PDB entry 4Y8T | X-ray diffraction, 2.70 A resolution | chains N and a of the 30 polymer chains in the assembly

== Chain N ==
Molecule: Proteasome subunit beta type-1
Source organism: Saccharomyces cerevisiae S288c
Notes: EC 3.4.25.1
UniProt: P38624 (PSB1_YEAST); residues 1-196 here correspond to UniProt positions 20-215 (UniProt number = residue number + 19)
Amino-acid sequence (196 residues; each row starts with the number of its first residue):
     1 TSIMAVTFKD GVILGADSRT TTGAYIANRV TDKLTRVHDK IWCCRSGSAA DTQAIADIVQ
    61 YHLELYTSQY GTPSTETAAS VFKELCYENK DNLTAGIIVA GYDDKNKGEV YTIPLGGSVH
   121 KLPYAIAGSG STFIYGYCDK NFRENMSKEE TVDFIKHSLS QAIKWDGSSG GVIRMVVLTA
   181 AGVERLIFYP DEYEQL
Bound ions: Mg2+: Ile163, Ser169
UniProt features mapped onto this chain:
  - active site: Thr1 (Nucleophile)

== Chain a ==
Molecule: Proteasome subunit beta type-7
Source organism: Saccharomyces cerevisiae S288c
Notes: EC 3.4.25.1
UniProt: P30657 (PSB7_YEAST); residues -12 to 233 here correspond to UniProt positions 21-266 (UniProt number = residue number + 33)
Amino-acid sequence (246 residues; numbered -12 to 233; the number before each row is that of its first residue; numbers below 1 keep their minus sign (Thr-12 is residue -12)):
   -12 TQIANAGASP MVNTQQPIVT GTSVISMKYD NGVIIAADNL GSYGSLLRFN GVERLIPVGD
    48 NTVVGISGDI SDMQHIERLL KDLVTENAYD NPLADAEEAL EPSYIFEYLA TVMYQRRSKM
   108 NPLWNAIIVA GVQSNGDQFL RYVNLLGVTY SSPTLATGFG AHMANPLLRK VVDRESDIPK
   168 TTVQVAEEAI VNAMRVLYYR DARSSRNFSL AIIDKNTGLT FKKNLQVENM KWDFAKDIKG
   228 YGTQKI
Unresolved in the structure: -12 to 0

== Interface between chain N and chain a ==
Pairs across the interface - 63 pairs, chain N then chain a:
  Arg19(N) - Ala189(a)
  Ala24(N) - Phe146(a)  hydrophobic
  Ala24(N) - Arg187(a)
  Ala24(N) - Asp188(a)
  Ala24(N) - Ala189(a)  hydrogen bond (backbone-backbone)
  Tyr25(N) - Phe146(a)  hydrophobic
  Tyr25(N) - Arg187(a)
  Ile26(N) - Tyr186(a)
  Ile26(N) - Arg187(a)  hydrogen bond (backbone-backbone)
  Ile26(N) - Asp188(a)
  Ile26(N) - Ala189(a)
  Ala27(N) - Arg187(a)  hydrogen bond (backbone-side chain)
  Asn28(N) - Arg187(a)
  Arg29(N) - Tyr186(a)
  Arg29(N) - Arg187(a)
  Arg29(N) - Lys218(a)  hydrogen bond (side chain-backbone)
  Arg29(N) - Trp219(a)
  Arg29(N) - Phe221(a)
  Val30(N) - Phe221(a)  hydrophobic
  Val30(N) - Ala222(a)  hydrophobic
  Val30(N) - Ile225(a)
  Asp32(N) - Lys226(a)
  Asp32(N) - Gly227(a)  hydrogen bond (side chain-backbone)
  Asp32(N) - Gln231(a)
  Leu34(N) - Gln231(a)
  Thr35(N) - Tyr228(a)
  Thr35(N) - Gln231(a)
  Arg36(N) - Gln231(a)  hydrogen bond (backbone-side chain)
  Trp42(N) - Gln231(a)
  Trp42(N) - Ile233(a)
  Arg45(N) - Tyr228(a)
  Gln53(N) - Tyr228(a)  hydrogen bond (backbone-side chain)
  Ala56(N) - Tyr228(a)
  Asp57(N) - Tyr228(a)  hydrogen bond
  Phe133(N) - Leu33(a)  hydrophobic
  Lys164(N) - Leu34(a)
  Trp165(N) - Ser32(a)
  Trp165(N) - Leu33(a)
  Trp165(N) - Leu34(a)  hydrogen bond (backbone-backbone)
  Trp165(N) - Arg35(a)
  Trp165(N) - Asn37(a)
  Asp166(N) - Ser32(a)
  Gly167(N) - Ser32(a)  hydrogen bond (backbone-backbone)
  Gly167(N) - Leu34(a)
  Gly167(N) - Ala189(a)
  Ser168(N) - Ser32(a)
  Gly171(N) - Trp219(a)
  Val172(N) - Trp219(a)  hydrophobic
  Val172(N) - Ala222(a)  hydrophobic
  Arg174(N) - Ala222(a)  hydrogen bond (side chain-backbone)
  Arg174(N) - Ile225(a)
  Arg185(N) - Lys226(a)
  Arg185(N) - Gln231(a)
  Arg185(N) - Ile233(a)  hydrogen bond (side chain-backbone)
  Ile187(N) - Ala222(a)  hydrophobic
  Ile187(N) - Lys223(a)
  Tyr189(N) - Trp219(a)
  Tyr189(N) - Asp220(a)  hydrogen bond (side chain-backbone)
  Tyr189(N) - Lys223(a)
  Pro190(N) - Trp219(a)
  Asp191(N) - Arg193(a)  salt bridge
  Glu194(N) - Tyr185(a)  hydrogen bond
  Glu194(N) - Arg193(a)  salt bridge
Other interface residues (no listed pair), chain N (35 interface residues in all): Thr21, Ile163, Val183
Other interface residues (no listed pair), chain a (27 interface residues in all): Met150, Arg190, Met217

== Overview ==
Chain N and chain a form an interface of 35 and 27 residues respectively, with 14 hydrogen bonds and 2 salt
bridges. Polar pairs include Asp191(N)-Arg193(a), Glu194(N)-Arg193(a) and Ala27(N)-Arg187(a). Curated
annotation (UniProt) lists active-site residue Thr1(N) on chain N.
Chain N is Proteasome subunit beta type-1 and chain a is Proteasome subunit beta type-7, both from
Saccharomyces cerevisiae S288c; the structure, Yeast 20S proteasome beta2-H116D mutant in complex with
Ac-PAE-ep, was determined by X-ray diffraction, deposited together with 4Y69, 4Y6A, 4Y6V, 4Y6Z, 4Y70, 4Y74 and
34 further entries.
